2ZI8 - chains A and B; structure by X-ray diffraction, 2.20 A resolution.

[Chain A (and B)]
Name: Probable biphenyl-2,3-diol 1,2-dioxygenase bphc
Organism: Mycobacterium tuberculosis
Notes: EC 1.13.11.39; chain B of this document is another copy of the same molecule, construct and numbering; everything in this record applies to it too
UniProt: P96850 (P96850_MYCTU); residue numbers follow UniProt; this construct covers 1-300
Sequence (300 residues; row label = number of the first residue in the row):
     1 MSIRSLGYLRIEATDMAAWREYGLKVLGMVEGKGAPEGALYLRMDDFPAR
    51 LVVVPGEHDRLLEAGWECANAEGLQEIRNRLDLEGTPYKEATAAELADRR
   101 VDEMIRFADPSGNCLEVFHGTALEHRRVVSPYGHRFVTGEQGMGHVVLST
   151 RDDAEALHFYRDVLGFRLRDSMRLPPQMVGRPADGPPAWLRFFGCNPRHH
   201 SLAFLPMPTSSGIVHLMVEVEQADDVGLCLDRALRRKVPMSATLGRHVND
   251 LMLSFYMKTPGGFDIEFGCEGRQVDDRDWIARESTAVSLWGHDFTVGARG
Unresolved in the structure: 300 (chain B: 299-300)
Ion coordination: Fe2+: H145, H215, E266 (together with 3,4-dhsa)
Ligand contacts: 3,4-dhsa (SDT; 3,4-dihydroxy-9,10-secoandrosta-1(10),2,4-triene-9,17-dione): H145, M172, L190, F192, H200, L205, V214, H215, H247, N249, D250, Y256, E266, V287, F294
From the paper describing this entry:
  - Fe2+ coordination: H145, H215
  - binding site for 3,4-dhsa: L190, L205, V214, H215, N249, D250, F294
  - conformationally variable residues (order/disorder transition): A298 to G300

[Chain A / chain B interface]
Contacting residue pairs (15; chain A residue first):
  D224(A) - R246(B)  salt bridge
  D224(A) - W290(B)  hydrogen bond
  G227(A) - W290(B)
  L228(A) - L289(B)
  L228(A) - W290(B)
  D231(A) - W290(B)
  D231(A) - G291(B)  hydrogen bond (side chain-backbone)
  L244(A) - L244(B)  hydrophobic
  R246(A) - D224(B)  salt bridge
  L289(A) - L228(B)
  W290(A) - D224(B)  hydrogen bond
  W290(A) - G227(B)
  W290(A) - L228(B)  hydrophobic
  W290(A) - D231(B)
  G291(A) - D231(B)  hydrogen bond (backbone-side chain)
Other interface residues (no listed pair), chain A (10 interface residues in all): A223
Other interface residues (no listed pair), chain B (10 interface residues in all): A223

[Summary]
Chain A and chain B each contribute 10 residues to their interface, with 4 hydrogen bonds and 2 salt bridges.
Polar pairs include D224(A)-R246(B), D224(A)-W290(B) and D231(A)-G291(B). Ligands of chain A: 3,4-dhsa. The
paper reports a binding site for 3,4-dhsa at L190(A), L205(A) and V214(A) among others; Fe2+ coordination by
H145(A) and H215(A).
Chain A and chain B are both Probable biphenyl-2,3-diol 1,2-dioxygenase bphc (Mycobacterium tuberculosis); the
structure, Crystal structure of the HsaC extradiol dioxygenase from M. tuberculosis in complex with
3,4-dihydroxy-9,10-seconandrost-1,3,5(10)-triene-9,17-dione (DHSA), was determined by X-ray diffraction.
